7GWB - chains A and D; structure by X-ray diffraction, 1.75 A resolution.

== Chain A ==
Name: B-cell lymphoma 6 protein
From: Homo sapiens
Reference sequence: P41182 (BCL6_HUMAN); residue numbers follow UniProt; this construct covers 5-129
Sequence (128 residues; numbered 2 to 129; the number before each row is that of its first residue):
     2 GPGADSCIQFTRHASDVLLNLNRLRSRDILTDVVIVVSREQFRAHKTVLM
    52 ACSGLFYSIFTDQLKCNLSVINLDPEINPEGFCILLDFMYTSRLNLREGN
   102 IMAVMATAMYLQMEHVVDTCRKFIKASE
Unresolved in the structure: 2-5
Construct notes: expression tag (2-4)
Residues lining bound ligands: A1ACW (5-[(2-chloro-5-fluoropyrimidin-4-yl)amino]-1,3-dihydro-2H-indol-2-one): Asn21, Arg24, Leu25, Arg28, Met51, Ala52, Cys53, Ser54, Gly55, Tyr58, Gln113, Met114, Glu115

== Chain D ==
Name: WVIP tetrapeptide
Sequence (6 residues; each row starts with the number of its first residue; numbering starts at 0):
     0 XWVIPA
Modified residues: ACE (acetyl group) at position 0

== Interface between chain A and chain D ==
Contacting residue pairs - 12 pairs, chain A then chain D:
  Cys8(A) with Pro4(D)
  Ile9(A) with Trp1(D), hydrophobic; Val2(D)
  Gln10(A) with ACE_0(D); Trp1(D); Val2(D), hydrogen bond (backbone-backbone); Pro4(D)
  Phe11(A) with ACE_0(D); Trp1(D)
  Thr12(A) with ACE_0(D), hydrogen bond (backbone-backbone); Val2(D)
  Arg13(A) with ACE_0(D)
Also at the interface, not in a pair above, chain D (5 interface residues in all): Ile3

== In short ==
6 residues of chain A and 5 residues of chain D are in contact; the contacts include 2 hydrogen bonds.
Backbone hydrogen bonds pair Gln10(A)-Val2(D) and Thr12(A)-ACE_0(D). Chain A binds compound A1ACW.
Chain A is B-cell lymphoma 6 protein (Homo sapiens) and chain D is WVIP tetrapeptide; the structure, Crystal
Structure of B-cell lymphoma 6 protein BTB domain in complex with ligand 5 at 14.19 ..., was determined by
X-ray diffraction (same publication as 7GUD, 7GUE, 7GUF, 7GUG, 7GUH, 7GUI and 126 further entries).
